PDB entry 2WUY | X-ray diffraction, 3.09 A resolution | chain A

Chain A:
Name: Polyhedrin
From: Autographa californica nuclear polyhedrosis virus
Reference sequence: P04871 (PYHD_NPVAC); residue numbers follow UniProt; this construct covers 1-245
Sequence (245 residues; each row starts with the number of its first residue):
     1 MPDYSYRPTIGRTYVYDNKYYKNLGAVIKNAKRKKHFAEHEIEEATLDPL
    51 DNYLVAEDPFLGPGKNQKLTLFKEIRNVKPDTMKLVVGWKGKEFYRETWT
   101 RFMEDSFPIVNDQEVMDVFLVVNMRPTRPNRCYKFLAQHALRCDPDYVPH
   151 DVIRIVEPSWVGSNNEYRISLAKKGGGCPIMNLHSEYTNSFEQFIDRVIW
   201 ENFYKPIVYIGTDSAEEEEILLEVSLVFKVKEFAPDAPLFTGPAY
Unresolved in the structure: 1-7, 32-48, 174-186
Swiss-Prot annotation at these positions:
  - region: K32 to K35 (Nuclear localization signal)
  - mutagenesis: G25 (G25D: Forms a single large polyhedron), L85 (L85F: Prevents crystallization of occlusion bodies), V118 (V118F: Forms few or no polyhedra and accumulates with a dispersed granular protein mass), L183 (L183F: Prevents the occlusion of virus particles)

Overview:
UniProt lists 4 mutagenesis sites.
Chain A is Polyhedrin (Autographa californica nuclear polyhedrosis virus); the structure, the crystal
structure of wild-type baculovirus polyhedra, was determined by X-ray diffraction together with 2WUX from the
same study.
